7BKD - chains A and a of the 9 polymer chains in the assembly; structure by electron microscopy, 3.00 A resolution.

== Chain A (and a) ==
Molecule: CoB--CoM heterodisulfide reductase iron-sulfur subunit A
Organism: Methanospirillum hungatei JF-1
Notes: EC 1.8.-.-; chain a of this document is another copy of the same molecule, construct and numbering; everything in this record applies to it too
UniProtKB: Q2FKZ1 (Q2FKZ1_METHJ); numbering as in UniProt (aligned over 1-671)
Sequence (671 residues; each row starts with the number of its first residue):
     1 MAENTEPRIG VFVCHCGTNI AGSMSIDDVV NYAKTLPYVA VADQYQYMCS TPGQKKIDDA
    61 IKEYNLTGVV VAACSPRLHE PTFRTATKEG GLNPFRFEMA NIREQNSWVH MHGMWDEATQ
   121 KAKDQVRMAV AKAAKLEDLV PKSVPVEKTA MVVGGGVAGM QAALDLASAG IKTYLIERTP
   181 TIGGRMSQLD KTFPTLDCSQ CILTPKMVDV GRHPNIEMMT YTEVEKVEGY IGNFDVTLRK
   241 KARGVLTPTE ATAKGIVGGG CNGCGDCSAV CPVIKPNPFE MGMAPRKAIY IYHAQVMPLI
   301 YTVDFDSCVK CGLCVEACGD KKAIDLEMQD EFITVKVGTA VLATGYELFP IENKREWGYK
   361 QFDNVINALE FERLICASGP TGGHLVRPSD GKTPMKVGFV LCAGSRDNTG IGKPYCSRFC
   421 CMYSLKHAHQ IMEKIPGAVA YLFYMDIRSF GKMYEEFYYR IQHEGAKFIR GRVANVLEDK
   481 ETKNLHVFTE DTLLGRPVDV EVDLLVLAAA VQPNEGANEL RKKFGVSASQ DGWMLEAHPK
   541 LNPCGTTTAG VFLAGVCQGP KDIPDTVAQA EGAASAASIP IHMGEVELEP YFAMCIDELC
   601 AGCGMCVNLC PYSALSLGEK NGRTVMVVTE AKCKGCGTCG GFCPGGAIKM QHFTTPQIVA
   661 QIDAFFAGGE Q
Not modelled in the structure: 1-4, 669-671 (chain a: 1-142, 589-671)
Disulfide bonds: Cys198-Cys201
Bound ions: 4Fe-4S cluster Fe site 1: Cys14, Cys16, Cys49, Cys74; 4Fe-4S cluster Fe site 2: Cys261, Cys264, Cys267, Cys318; 4Fe-4S cluster Fe site 3: Cys271, Cys308, Cys311, Cys314; 4Fe-4S cluster Fe site 4: Cys402, Cys416, Cys420, Cys421; 4Fe-4S cluster Fe site 5: Cys600, Cys603, Cys606, Cys643; 4Fe-4S cluster Fe site 6: Cys610, Cys633, Cys636, Cys639
Small-molecule neighbours:
  - FAD (flavin-adenine dinucleotide): Val153, Gly154, Gly155, Gly156, Val157, Ala158, Ile176, Glu177, Arg178, Thr179, Ile182, Gly184, Arg185, Met186, Leu189, Lys191, Thr192, Phe193, Thr222, Ala343, Thr344, Gly345, Tyr346, Ala368, Leu369, Glu372, Phe419, Tyr423, Lys426, His427, Asn514, Leu520, Gly555, Val556, Lys561, Asp562, Ile563, Pro564, Thr566
  - 4Fe-4S cluster (SF4), molecule 1: Cys14, Cys16, Ile20, Gln46, Tyr47, Met48, Cys49, Ala73, Cys74, His79, Phe83, Arg103
  - 4Fe-4S cluster (SF4), molecule 2: Val245, Cys261, Asn262, Gly263, Cys264, Gly265, Asp266, Cys267, Ile289, Tyr301, Ala317, Cys318, Lys321, Ala323, Ile324
  - 4Fe-4S cluster (SF4), molecule 3: Cys271, Pro272, Val273, Ala288, Ile289, Val303, Cys308, Val309, Lys310, Cys311, Gly312, Leu313, Cys314, Leu326
  - 4Fe-4S cluster (SF4), molecule 4: Leu401, Cys402, Ser405, Arg406, Cys416, Ser417, Arg418, Phe419, Cys420, Cys421, Asp446, Arg448
  - 4Fe-4S cluster (SF4), molecule 5: Ala593, Cys610, Pro611, Tyr612, Ala614, Leu615, Val628, Lys632, Cys633, Lys634, Gly635, Cys636, Gly637, Thr638, Cys639, Met650
  - 4Fe-4S cluster (SF4), molecule 6: Cys595, Cys600, Ala601, Gly602, Cys603, Gly604, Cys606, Leu617, Met626, Phe642, Cys643, Ala647, Ile648

== How chain A and chain a interact ==
Pairs across the interface (110):
  Asn19(A) with Cys264(a); Asp266(a), hydrogen bond
  Tyr47(A) with Asn262(a); Gly319(a); Lys321(a)
  Cys49(A) with Asn262(a)
  Thr51(A) with Val257(a)
  Arg77(A) with Arg212(a), hydrogen bond (backbone-side chain)
  Leu78(A) with Arg212(a)
  Pro81(A) with Arg212(a)
  Gln161(A) with Leu541(a)
  Asp165(A) with Ser575(a), hydrogen bond; Ile579(a)
  Ser168(A) with Ile579(a); Met583(a)
  Ala169(A) with Met583(a)
  Gly170(A) with Met583(a)
  Met186(A) with Leu541(a), hydrophobic
  Thr192(A) with Lys540(a)
  Phe193(A) with Lys540(a), hydrogen bond (backbone-side chain)
  Pro194(A) with Lys540(a)
  Thr195(A) with Pro539(a); Lys540(a)
  Ile202(A) with His538(a); Leu541(a)
  Lys206(A) with Leu541(a)
  Arg406(A) with Glu455(a), salt bridge
  Asn408(A) with Tyr459(a)
  Pro414(A) with Glu455(a)
  Tyr415(A) with Glu456(a)
  Cys416(A) with Ser449(a); Phe450(a), hydrophobic
  Arg418(A) with Arg418(a); Phe450(a); Gly451(a); Asp565(a), salt bridge
  Asp446(A) with Asp446(a); Ile447(a), hydrogen bond (side chain-backbone)
  Ile447(A) with Asp446(a), hydrogen bond (backbone-side chain); Arg448(a), hydrogen bond (backbone-side chain)
  Arg448(A) with Ile447(a), hydrogen bond (side chain-backbone); Arg448(a); Ser449(a), hydrogen bond (side chain-backbone); Glu455(a), salt bridge
  Ser449(A) with Cys416(a); Arg448(a), hydrogen bond
  Phe450(A) with Cys416(a); Arg418(a); Phe450(a), hydrophobic
  Lys452(A) with Ser529(a), hydrogen bond; Trp533(a); Met534(a), hydrogen bond (side chain-backbone); Glu536(a), salt bridge; Gln558(a), hydrogen bond (side chain-backbone)
  Met453(A) with Gln530(a); Asp531(a)
  Glu455(A) with Arg406(a), salt bridge; Pro414(a); Arg448(a), salt bridge
  Glu456(A) with Pro414(a); Tyr415(a); Asp531(a)
  Tyr459(A) with Asn408(a)
  Arg470(A) with Leu493(a)
  Thr492(A) with Leu493(a)
  Leu493(A) with Arg470(a); Thr492(a)
  Ser529(A) with Lys452(a); Met453(a)
  Gln530(A) with Met453(a), hydrogen bond
  Asp531(A) with Lys452(a); Met453(a); Glu456(a)
  Trp533(A) with Lys452(a)
  Met534(A) with Lys452(a)
  Glu536(A) with Lys452(a), salt bridge
  His538(A) with Ile202(a)
  Pro539(A) with Pro564(a)
  Lys540(A) with Phe193(a), hydrogen bond (side chain-backbone); Ile563(a); Pro564(a)
  Leu541(A) with Val157(a), hydrophobic; Met186(a), hydrophobic; Ile202(a), hydrophobic; Ile563(a), hydrophobic
  Pro543(A) with Pro564(a); Val567(a)
  Cys544(A) with Glu571(a)
  Gln558(A) with Lys452(a), hydrogen bond (backbone-side chain)
  Ile563(A) with Leu541(a), hydrophobic
  Pro564(A) with Pro539(a); Lys540(a); Pro543(a)
  Asp565(A) with Arg418(a), salt bridge; Asp565(a)
  Val567(A) with Pro543(a)
  Ala568(A) with Ala568(a); Gln569(a)
  Glu571(A) with Gly572(a); Ser575(a)
  Gly572(A) with Glu571(a); Gly572(a)
  Ser575(A) with Asp165(a), hydrogen bond; Glu571(a); Ser575(a)
  Ala576(A) with Glu571(a)
  Ile579(A) with Asp165(a); Ser168(a)
  His582(A) with His582(a), hydrogen bond
  Met583(A) with Ser168(a)
Interface residues without a listed pair, chain A (75 interface residues in all): Cys16, Gly17, Pro52, Trp108, Val157, Ala167, Asp197, Leu203, Tyr444, Gly451, Tyr458, Gln569
Interface residues without a listed pair, chain a (71 interface residues in all): Gln161, Ala169, Gly170, Thr192, Pro194, Thr195, Asp197, Leu203, Lys206, Thr252, Tyr444, Tyr454, Tyr458, Cys544

== Summary ==
75 residues of chain A face 71 of chain a across their interface; the contacts include 18 hydrogen bonds and 8
salt bridges. Among the polar pairs are Arg406(A)-Glu455(a), Arg418(A)-Asp565(a) and Arg448(A)-Glu455(a).
Ligands of chain A: 6 copies of 4Fe-4S cluster and flavin-adenine dinucleotide.
Chain A and chain a are both CoB--CoM heterodisulfide reductase iron-sulfur subunit A (Methanospirillum
hungatei JF-1); the structure, Formate dehydrogenase - heterodisulfide reductase - formylmethanofuran
dehydrogenase complex from Methanospirillum hungatei (heterodislfide reductase core and ..., was determined by
electron microscopy (same publication as 7BKB, 7BKC and 7BKE).
